PDB entry 5US9 | electron microscopy, 3.00 A resolution | chains U and V of the 60 polymer chains in the assembly

# Chain U (and V)
Protein: Capsid protein VP2
From: Human bocavirus 4
Notes: chain V of this document is another copy of the same molecule, construct and numbering; everything in this record applies to it too
UniProtKB: C5IY47 (C5IY47_9VIRU); residues 1-541 here = UniProt positions 1-541
Amino-acid sequence (541 residues; each row starts with the number of its first residue):
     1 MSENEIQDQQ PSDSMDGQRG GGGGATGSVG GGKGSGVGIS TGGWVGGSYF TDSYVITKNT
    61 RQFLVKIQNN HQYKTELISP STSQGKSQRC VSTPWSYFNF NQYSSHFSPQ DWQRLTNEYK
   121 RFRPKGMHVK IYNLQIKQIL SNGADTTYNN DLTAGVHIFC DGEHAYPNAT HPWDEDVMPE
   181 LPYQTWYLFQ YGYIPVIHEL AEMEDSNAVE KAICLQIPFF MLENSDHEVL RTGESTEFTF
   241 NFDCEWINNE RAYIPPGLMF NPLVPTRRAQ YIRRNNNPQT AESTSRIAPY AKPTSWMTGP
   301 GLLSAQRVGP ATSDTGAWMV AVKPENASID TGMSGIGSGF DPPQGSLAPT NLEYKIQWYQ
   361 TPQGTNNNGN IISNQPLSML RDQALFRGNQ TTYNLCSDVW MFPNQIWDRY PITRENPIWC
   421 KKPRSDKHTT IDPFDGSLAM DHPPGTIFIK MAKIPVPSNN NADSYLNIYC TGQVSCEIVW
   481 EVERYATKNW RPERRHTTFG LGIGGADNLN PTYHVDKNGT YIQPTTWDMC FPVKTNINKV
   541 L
Disordered / not traced: 1-33

# Interface between chain U and chain V
Contacting residue pairs - 66 pairs, chain U then chain V:
  Gly47(U) - Lys488(V)
  Asp52(U) - Asp52(V)
  Ser108(U) - Trp490(V)
  Pro109(U) - Trp490(V)
  Pro109(U) - Pro492(V)
  Gln110(U) - Tyr485(V)
  Gln110(U) - Thr487(V)
  Gln110(U) - Asn489(V)
  Gln110(U) - Trp490(V)  hydrogen bond (backbone-backbone)
  Gln110(U) - Arg491(V)
  Gln110(U) - Glu493(V)  hydrogen bond
  Gln113(U) - Pro492(V)  hydrogen bond (side chain-backbone)
  Arg114(U) - Arg484(V)
  Arg114(U) - Tyr485(V)  hydrogen bond (side chain-backbone)
  Asn117(U) - Arg495(V)
  Glu118(U) - Glu118(V)
  Glu118(U) - Arg484(V)  salt bridge
  Glu118(U) - Tyr485(V)
  Glu180(U) - Trp490(V)
  Pro182(U) - Trp490(V)
  Arg484(U) - Arg114(V)
  Arg484(U) - Arg484(V)
  Tyr485(U) - Gln110(V)
  Tyr485(U) - Arg114(V)  hydrogen bond (backbone-side chain)
  Tyr485(U) - Glu118(V)
  Thr487(U) - Gln110(V)
  Lys488(U) - Gly47(V)
  Asn489(U) - Gln110(V)
  Trp490(U) - Ser108(V)
  Trp490(U) - Pro109(V)
  Trp490(U) - Gln110(V)  hydrogen bond (backbone-backbone)
  Trp490(U) - Glu180(V)
  Trp490(U) - Pro182(V)
  Trp490(U) - Tyr521(V)
  Arg491(U) - Gln110(V)
  Arg491(U) - Thr498(V)
  Arg491(U) - Pro511(V)
  Arg491(U) - Thr512(V)
  Arg491(U) - Tyr513(V)  hydrogen bond (side chain-backbone)
  Pro492(U) - Pro109(V)
  Pro492(U) - Gln113(V)  hydrogen bond (backbone-side chain)
  Pro492(U) - Thr498(V)
  Pro492(U) - Leu501(V)  hydrophobic
  Pro492(U) - Tyr513(V)  hydrophobic
  Pro492(U) - Phe531(V)  hydrophobic
  Glu493(U) - Gln110(V)  hydrogen bond
  Glu493(U) - Thr498(V)  hydrogen bond (backbone-side chain)
  Arg494(U) - Phe499(V)
  Arg495(U) - Asn117(V)
  Arg495(U) - Arg495(V)
  Arg495(U) - His496(V)
  Arg495(U) - Thr497(V)
  His496(U) - Arg495(V)
  Thr497(U) - Arg495(V)
  Thr497(U) - Thr497(V)
  Thr498(U) - Arg491(V)
  Thr498(U) - Pro492(V)
  Thr498(U) - Glu493(V)  hydrogen bond (side chain-backbone)
  Phe499(U) - Arg494(V)
  Leu501(U) - Pro492(V)  hydrophobic
  Pro511(U) - Arg491(V)
  Thr512(U) - Arg491(V)
  Tyr513(U) - Arg491(V)  hydrogen bond (backbone-side chain)
  Tyr513(U) - Pro492(V)  hydrophobic
  Tyr521(U) - Trp490(V)  hydrogen bond
  Phe531(U) - Pro492(V)  hydrophobic
Also at the interface, not in a pair above, chain U (35 interface residues in all): Leu181, Arg414, His514
Also at the interface, not in a pair above, chain V (35 interface residues in all): Leu181, Arg414, His514

# Summary
Chain U and chain V each contribute 35 residues to their interface; the contacts include 13 hydrogen bonds and
1 salt bridge. Among the polar pairs are Glu118(U)-Arg484(V), Gln110(U)-Glu493(V) and Gln113(U)-Pro492(V).
Chain U and chain V are both Capsid protein VP2 (Human bocavirus 4); the structure, Human bocavirus 4, was
determined by electron microscopy, deposited together with 5URF and 5US7.
